PDB entry 9GMA | electron microscopy, 9.10 A resolution (very low resolution: no residue pairs are listed; an interface is given only as per-side residue counts) | chains L and P of the 16 polymer chains in the assembly

== Chain L ==
Molecule: pFB526
Organism: Escherichia coli
Sequence (2124 nucleotides; numbered -1650 to 473; the number before each row is that of its first residue; numbers below 1 keep their minus sign (DA-1650 is residue -1650)):
 -1650 AATGTCATGA TAATAATGGT TTCTTAGACG TCAGGTGGCA CTTTTCGGGG AAATGTGCGC
 -1590 GGAACCCCTA TTTGTTTATT TTTCTAAATA CATTCAAATA TGTATCCGCT CATGAGACAA
 -1530 TAACCCTGAT AAATGCTTCA ATAATATTGA AAAAGGAAGA GTATGAGTAT TCAACATTTC
 -1470 CGTGTCGCCC TTATTCCCTT TTTTGCGGCA TTTTGCCTTC CTGTTTTTGC TCACCCAGAA
 -1410 ACGCTGGTGA AAGTAAAAGA TGCTGAAGAT CAGTTGGGTG CACGAGTGGG TTACATCGAA
 -1350 CTGGATCTCA ACAGCGGTAA GATCCTTGAG AGTTTTCGCC CCGAAGAACG TTTTCCAATG
 -1290 ATGAGCACTT TTAAAGTTCT GCTATGTGGC GCGGTATTAT CCCGTATTGA CGCCGGGCAA
 -1230 GAGCAACTCG GTCGCCGCAT ACACTATTCT CAGAATGACT TGGTTGAGTA CTCACCAGTC
 -1170 ACAGAAAAGC ATCTTACGGA TGGCATGACA GTAAGAGAAT TATGCAGTGC TGCCATAACC
 -1110 ATGAGTGATA ACACTGCGGC CAACTTACTT CTGACAACGA TCGGAGGACC GAAGGAGCTA
 -1050 ACCGCTTTTT TGCACAACAT GGGGGATCAT GTAACTCGCC TTGATCGTTG GGAACCGGAG
  -990 CTGAATGAAG CCATACCAAA CGACGAGCGT GACACCACGA TGCCTGTAGC AATGGCAACA
  -930 ACGTTGCGCA AACTATTAAC TGGCGAACTA CTTACTCTAG CTTCCCGGCA ACAATTAATA
  -870 GACTGGATGG AGGCGGATAA AGTTGCAGGA CCACTTCTGC GCTCGGCCCT TCCGGCTGGC
  -810 TGGTTTATTG CTGATAAATC TGGAGCCGGT GAGCGTGGGT CTCGCGGTAT CATTGCAGCA
  -750 CTGGGGCCAG ATGGTAAGCC CTCCCGTATC GTAGTTATCT ACACGACGGG GAGTCAGGCA
  -690 ACTATGGATG AACGAAATAG ACAGATCGCT GAGATAGGTG CCTCACTGAT TAAGCATTGG
  -630 TAACTGTCAG ACCAAGTTTA CTCATATATA CTTTAGATTG ATTTAAAACT TCATTTTTAA
  -570 TTTAAAAGGA TCTAGGTGAA GATCCTTTTT GATAATCTCA TGACCAAAAT CCCTTAACGT
  -510 GAGTTTTCGT TCCACTGAGC GTCAGACCCC GTAGAAAAGA TCAAAGGATC TTCTTGAGAT
  -450 CCTTTTTTTC TGCGCGTAAT CTGCTGCTTG CAAACAAAAA AACCACCGCT ACCAGCGGTG
  -390 GTTTGTTTGC CGGATCAAGA GCTACCAACT CTTTTTCCGA AGGTAACTGG CTTCAGCAGA
  -330 GCGCAGATAC CAAATACTGT CCTTCTAGTG TAGCCGTAGT TAGGCCACCA CTTCAAGAAC
  -270 TCTGTAGCAC CGCCTACATA CCTCGCTCTG CTAATCCTGT TACCAGTGGC TGCTGCCAGT
  -210 GGCGATAAGT CGTGTCTTAC CGGGTTGGAC TCAAGACGAT AGTTACCGGA TAAGGCGCAG
  -150 CGGTCGGGCT GAACGGGGGG TTCGTGCACA CAGCCCAGCT TGGAGCGAAC GACCTACACC
   -90 GAACTGAGAT ACCTACAGCG TGAGCTATGA GAAAGCGCCA CGCTTCCCGA AGGGAGAAAG
   -30 GCGGACAGGT ATCCGGTAAG CGGCAGGGTC GGAACAGGAG AGCGCACGAG GGAGCTTCCA
    30 GGGGGAAACG CCTGGTATCT TTATAGTCCT GTCGGGTTTC GCCACCTCTG ACTTGAGCGT
    90 CGATTTTTGT GATGCTCGTC AGGGGGGCGG AGCCTATGGA AAAACGCCAG CAACGCGGCC
   150 TTTTTACGGT TCCTGGCCTT TTGCTGGCCT TTTGCTCACA TGTTCTTTCC TGCGTTATCC
   210 CCTGATTCTG TGGATAACCG TATTACCGCC TTTGAGTGAG CTGATACCGC TCGCCGCAGC
   270 CGAACGACCG AGCGCAGCGA GTCAGTGAGC GAGGAAGCGG AAGAGCGCCC AATACGCAAA
   330 CCGCCTCTCC CCGCGCGTTG GCCGATTCAT TAATGCAGCT GGCACGACAG GTTTCCCGAC
   390 TGGAAAGCGG GCAGTGAGCG CAACGCAATT AAGTGTGTTA CAATGTAACG AAAGGGCCTC
   450 GTGATACGCC TATTTTTATA GGTT
Disordered / not traced: -1650 to 17, 91-473

== Chain P ==
Name: Chromosome partition protein MukB
Organism: Photorhabdus thracensis
UniProt: A0A0F7LRY2 (A0A0F7LRY2_9GAMM); numbering as in UniProt (aligned over 1-1482)
Amino-acid sequence (1482 residues; row label = number of the first residue in the row):
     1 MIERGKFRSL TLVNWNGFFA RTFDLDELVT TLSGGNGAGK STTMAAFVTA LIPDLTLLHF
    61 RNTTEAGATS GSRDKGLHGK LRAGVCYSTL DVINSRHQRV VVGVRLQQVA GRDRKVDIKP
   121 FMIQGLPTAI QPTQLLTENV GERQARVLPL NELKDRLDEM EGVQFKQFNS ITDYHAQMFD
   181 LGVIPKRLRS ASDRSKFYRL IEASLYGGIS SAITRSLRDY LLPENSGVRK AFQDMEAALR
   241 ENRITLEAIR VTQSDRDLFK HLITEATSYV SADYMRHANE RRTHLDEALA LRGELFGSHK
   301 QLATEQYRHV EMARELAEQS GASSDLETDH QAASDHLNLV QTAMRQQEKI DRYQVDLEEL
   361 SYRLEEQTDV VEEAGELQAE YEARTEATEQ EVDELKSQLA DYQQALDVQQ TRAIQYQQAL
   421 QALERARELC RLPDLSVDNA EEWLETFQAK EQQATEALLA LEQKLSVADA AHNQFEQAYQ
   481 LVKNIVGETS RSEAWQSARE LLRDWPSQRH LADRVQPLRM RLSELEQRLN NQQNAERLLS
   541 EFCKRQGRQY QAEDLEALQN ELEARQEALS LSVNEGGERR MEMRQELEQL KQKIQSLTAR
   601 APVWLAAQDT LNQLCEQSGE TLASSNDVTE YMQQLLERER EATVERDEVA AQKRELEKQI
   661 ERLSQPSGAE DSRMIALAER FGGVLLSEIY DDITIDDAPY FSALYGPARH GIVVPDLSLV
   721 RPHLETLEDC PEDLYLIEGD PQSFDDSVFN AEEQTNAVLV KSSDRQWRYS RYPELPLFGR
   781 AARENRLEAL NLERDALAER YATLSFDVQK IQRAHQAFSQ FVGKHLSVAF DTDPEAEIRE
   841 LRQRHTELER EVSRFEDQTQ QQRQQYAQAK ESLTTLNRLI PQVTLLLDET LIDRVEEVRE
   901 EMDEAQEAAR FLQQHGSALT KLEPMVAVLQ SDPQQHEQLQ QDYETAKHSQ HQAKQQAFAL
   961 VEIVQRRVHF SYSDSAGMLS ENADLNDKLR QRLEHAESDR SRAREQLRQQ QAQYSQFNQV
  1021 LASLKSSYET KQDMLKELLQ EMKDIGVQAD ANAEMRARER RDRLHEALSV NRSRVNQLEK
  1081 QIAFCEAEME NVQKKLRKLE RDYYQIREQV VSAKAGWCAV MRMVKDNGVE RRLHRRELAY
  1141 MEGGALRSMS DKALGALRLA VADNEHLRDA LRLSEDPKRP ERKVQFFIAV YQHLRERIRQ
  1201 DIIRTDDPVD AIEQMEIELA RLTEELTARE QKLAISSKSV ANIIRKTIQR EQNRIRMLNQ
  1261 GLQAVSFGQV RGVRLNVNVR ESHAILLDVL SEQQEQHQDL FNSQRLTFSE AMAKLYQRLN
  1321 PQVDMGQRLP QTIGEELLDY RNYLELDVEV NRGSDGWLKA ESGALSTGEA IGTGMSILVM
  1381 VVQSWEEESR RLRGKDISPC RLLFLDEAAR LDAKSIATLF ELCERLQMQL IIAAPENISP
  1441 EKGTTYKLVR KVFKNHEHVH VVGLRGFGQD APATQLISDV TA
Disordered / not traced: 1, 1469-1482
Metal / ion sites: Mg2+: Ser41 (together with ATP)
Residues lining bound ligands:
  - ATP (adenosine-5'-triphosphate), molecule 1: Asn16, Gly35, Asn36, Gly37, Ala38, Gly39, Lys40, Ser41, Thr42, Gly76, Gly79, Lys80, Glu1407, Arg1450
  - ATP, molecule 2: Gln1269, Arg1352, Gly1363, Ala1364, Leu1365, Ser1366, Thr1367, Gly1368, Glu1369

== How chain L and chain P interact ==
At this resolution (9 A) residue pairs are not listed: 8 residues of chain L and 11 of chain P lie at the interface.

== In short ==
Chain L and chain P form an interface of 8 and 11 residues respectively. Ligands of chain P: ATP.
Here chain L is pFB526 (Escherichia coli) and chain P is Chromosome partition protein MukB (Photorhabdus
thracensis). Entry 9GMA (MukBEF in a DNA capture state (dimer)) was determined by electron microscopy (same
publication as 9GM6, 9GM7, 9GM8, 9GM9, 9GMB and 9GMD).
